PDB entry 9L3Y | electron microscopy, 3.60 A resolution | chains R and A of the 5 polymer chains in the assembly

[Chain R]
Name: Chemerin-like receptor 2
Organism: Homo sapiens
UniProt: P46091 (CML2_HUMAN); numbering as in UniProt (aligned over 1-322)
Sequence (368 residues; numbered 1 to 368; the number before each row is that of its first residue):
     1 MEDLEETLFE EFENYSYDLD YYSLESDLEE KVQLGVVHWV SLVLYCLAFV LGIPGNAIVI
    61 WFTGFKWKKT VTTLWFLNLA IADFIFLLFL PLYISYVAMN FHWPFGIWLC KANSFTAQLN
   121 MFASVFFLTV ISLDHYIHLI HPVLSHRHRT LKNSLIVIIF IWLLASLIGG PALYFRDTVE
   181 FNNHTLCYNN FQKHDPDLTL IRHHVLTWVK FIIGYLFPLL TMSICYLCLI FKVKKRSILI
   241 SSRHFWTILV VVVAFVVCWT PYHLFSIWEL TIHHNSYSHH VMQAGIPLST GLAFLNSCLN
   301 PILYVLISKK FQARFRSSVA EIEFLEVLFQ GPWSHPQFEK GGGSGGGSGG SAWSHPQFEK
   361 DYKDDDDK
Not modelled in the structure: 1-11, 29-34, 316-368
Construct notes: expression tag (323-368)
UniProt features mapped onto this chain:
  - glycosylation: Asn14 (N-linked (GlcNAc...) asparagine)
Cystine bridges: Cys110-Cys187

[Chain A]
Name: Guanine nucleotide-binding protein G(i) subunit alpha-1
Organism: Homo sapiens
UniProt: P63096 (GNAI1_HUMAN); residue numbers follow UniProt; this construct covers 1-354
Sequence (354 residues; row label = number of the first residue in the row):
     1 MGCTLSAEDK AAVERSKMID RNLREDGEKA AREVKLLLLG AGESGKCTIV KQMKIIHEAG
    61 YSEEECKQYK AVVYSNTIQS IIAIIRAMGR LKIDFGDSAR ADDARQLFVL AGAAEEGFMT
   121 AELAGVIKRL WKDSGVQACF NRSREYQLND SAAYYLNDLD RIAQPNYIPT QQDVLRTRVK
   181 TTGIVETHFT FKDLHFKMFD VTAQRSERKK WIHCFEGVTA IIFCVALSDY DLVLAEDEEM
   241 NRMHASMKLF DSICNNKWFT DTSIILFLNK KDLFEEKIKK SPLTICYPEY AGSNTYEEAA
   301 AYIQCQFEDL NKRKDTKEIY THFTCSTDTK NVQFVFDAVT DVIIKNNLKD CGLF
Not modelled in the structure: 1-5, 54-181, 235-240, 325-328
Construct notes: engineered mutation Cys47 (Ser in P63096), Thr202 (Gly in P63096), Ala203 (Gly in P63096), Ala245 (Glu in P63096), Ser326 (Ala in P63096)
UniProt features mapped onto this chain:
  - region: Lys35 to Lys46, Thr48 (G1 motif), Asp173 to Thr181 (G2 motif), Phe196 to Val201, Gln204, Arg205 (G3 motif), Ile265 to Asp272 (G4 motif), Thr324, Cys325, Thr327 to Thr329 (G5 motif)
  - binding site (GTP): Glu43 to Lys46, Thr48, Ser151, Leu175 to Thr181, Asp200, Val201, Gln204, Asn269 to Asp272
  - binding site (Mg(2+)): Thr181
  - modified residue: Arg178 (ADP-ribosylarginine), Gln204 (Deamidated glutamine), Cys351 (ADP-ribosylcysteine)
  - lipidation: Gly2 (N-myristoyl glycine), Cys3 (S-palmitoyl cysteine)
  - natural variant: Gly40 (G40C: In NEDHISB; G40R: In NEDHISB), Gly45 (G45D: In NEDHISB), Thr48 (T48I: In NEDHISB; T48K: In NEDHISB), Gln52 (Q52P: In NEDHISB), Ser75 (deletion: In NEDHISB; uncertain significance), Gln172 (deletion: In NEDHISB), Asp173 (D173V: In NEDHISB), Glu186 to Phe189 (deletion: In NEDHISB; uncertain significance), Cys224 (C224Y: In NEDHISB), Lys270 (K270N: In NEDHISB; K270R: In NEDHISB), Asp272 (D272G: In NEDHISB), Val332 (V332E: In NEDHISB; uncertain significance)
  - mutagenesis: Gly42 (G42R: Abolishes switch to an activated conformation and dissociation from beta and gamma subunits upon GTP binding. Abolishes interaction with RGS family members), Glu116 (E116L: Enhances interaction (inactive GDP-bound) with RGS14), Gln147 (Q147L: Enhances interaction (inactive GDP-bound) with RGS14)

[How chain R and chain A interact]
Pairs across the interface (27):
  Lys69(R) - Asp350(A)
  Thr70(R) - Cys351(A)  hydrogen bond
  Thr72(R) - Cys351(A)
  Phe76(R) - Leu353(A)  hydrophobic
  His135(R) - Gly352(A)  hydrogen bond (side chain-backbone)
  His135(R) - Leu353(A)  hydrogen bond (side chain-backbone)
  His135(R) - Phe354(A)
  His138(R) - Asn347(A)  hydrogen bond
  His138(R) - Leu348(A)
  His138(R) - Cys351(A)  hydrogen bond (side chain-backbone)
  His138(R) - Gly352(A)
  Leu139(R) - Leu348(A)  hydrophobic
  Pro142(R) - Thr340(A)
  Pro142(R) - Ile344(A)  hydrophobic
  His146(R) - Ala31(A)
  His146(R) - Arg32(A)  hydrogen bond (backbone-side chain)
  Arg147(R) - Arg32(A)
  Arg236(R) - Asp341(A)  salt bridge
  Arg236(R) - Ile344(A)
  Ile238(R) - Asp341(A)
  Ile240(R) - Phe354(A)  hydrophobic
  Arg243(R) - Phe354(A)
  His244(R) - Phe354(A)
  Ile248(R) - Phe354(A)
  Ser308(R) - Leu353(A)
  Lys310(R) - Lys349(A)  hydrogen bond (side chain-backbone)
  Phe311(R) - Leu353(A)  hydrophobic
Interface residues without a listed pair, chain R (23 interface residues in all): Val143, Arg149, Thr247, Tyr304
Interface residues without a listed pair, chain A (18 interface residues in all): Lys192, Asp193, Phe336, Asp337, Ile343
The authors on this interface:
  - interface residues, chain R: His138(R), Leu139(R)

[Overview]
Chain R and chain A form an interface of 23 and 18 residues respectively; the contacts include 7 hydrogen
bonds and 1 salt bridge. Polar contacts include Arg236(R)-Asp341(A), Thr70(R)-Cys351(A) and
His135(R)-Gly352(A). Curated annotation (UniProt) lists 20 GTP-binding residues, Mg2+-binding residue
Thr181(A) and 3 mutagenesis sites on chain A. From the paper: interface residues His138(R) and Leu139(R).
Here chain R is Chemerin-like receptor 2 and chain A is Guanine nucleotide-binding protein G(i) subunit
alpha-1, both from Homo sapiens. Entry 9L3Y (Cryo-EM structure of the G-protein coupled receptor 1 (GPR1) in
complex with chemerin and Gi1) was determined by electron microscopy (same publication as 9L3W).
